PDB entry 7BOI | electron microscopy, 2.98 A resolution | chains A and H of the 14 polymer chains in the assembly

== Chain A ==
Molecule: 16S rRNA
From: Escherichia coli K-12
Sequence (1542 nucleotides; numbered 1 to 1542; the number before each row is that of its first residue):
     1 AAAUUGAAGAGUUUGAUCAUGGCUCAGAUUGAACGCUGGCGGCAGGCCUA
    51 ACACAUGCAAGUCGAACGGUAACAGGAAGAAGCUUGCUUCUUUGCUGACG
   101 AGUGGCGGACGGGUGAGUAAUGUCUGGGAAACUGCCUGAUGGAGGGGGAU
   151 AACUACUGGAAACGGUAGCUAAUACCGCAUAACGUCGCAAGACCAAAGAG
   201 GGGGACCUUCGGGCCUCUUGCCAUCGGAUGUGCCCAGAUGGGAUUAGCUA
   251 GUAGGUGGGGUAACGGCUCACCUAGGCGACGAUCCCUAGCUGGUCUGAGA
   301 GGAUGACCAGCCACACUGGAACUGAGACACGGUCCAGACUCCUACGGGAG
   351 GCAGCAGUGGGGAAUAUUGCACAAUGGGCGCAAGCCUGAUGCAGCCAUGC
   401 CGCGUGUAUGAAGAAGGCCUUCGGGUUGUAAAGUACUUUCAGCGGGGAGG
   451 AAGGGAGUAAAGUUAAUACCUUUGCUCAUUGACGUUACCCGCAGAAGAAG
   501 CACCGGCUAACUCCGUGCCAGCAGCCXCGGUAAUACGGAGGGUGCAAGCG
   551 UUAAUCGGAAUUACUGGGCGUAAAGCGCACGCAGGCGGUUUGUUAAGUCA
   601 GAUGUGAAAUCCCCGGGCUCAACCUGGGAACUGCAUCUGAUACUGGCAAG
   651 CUUGAGUCUCGUAGAGGGGGGUAGAAUUCCAGGUGUAGCGGUGAAAUGCG
   701 UAGAGAUCUGGAGGAAUACCGGUGGCGAAGGCGGCCCCCUGGACGAAGAC
   751 UGACGCUCAGGUGCGAAAGCGUGGGGAGCAAACAGGAUUAGAUACCCUGG
   801 UAGUCCACGCCGUAAACGAUGUCGACUUGGAGGUUGUGCCCUUGAGGCGU
   851 GGCUUCCGGAGCUAACGCGUUAAGUCGACCGCCUGGGGAGUACGGCCGCA
   901 AGGUUAAAACUCAAAUGAAUUGACGGGGGCCCGCACAAGCGGUGGAGCAU
   951 GUGGUUUAAUUCGAUGXAACGCGAAGAACCUUACCUGGUCUUGACAUCCA
  1001 CGGAAGUUUUCAGAGAUGAGAAUGUGCCUUCGGGAACCGUGAGACAGGUG
  1051 CUGCAUGGCUGUCGUCAGCUCGUGUUGUGAAAUGUUGGGUUAAGUCCCGC
  1101 AACGAGCGCAACCCUUAUCCUUUGUUGCCAGCGGUCCGGCCGGGAACUCA
  1151 AAGGAGACUGCCAGUGAUAAACUGGAGGAAGGUGGGGAUGACGUCAAGUC
  1201 AUCAUGGCCCUUACGACCAGGGCUACACACGUGCUACAAUGGCGCAUACA
  1251 AAGAGAAGCGACCUCGCGAGAGCAAGCGGACCUCAUAAAGUGCGUCGUAG
  1301 UCCGGAUUGGAGUCUGCAACUCGACUCCAUGAAGUCGGAAUCGCUAGUAA
  1351 UCGUGGAUCAGAAUGCCACGGUGAAUACGUUCCCGGGCCUUGUACACACC
  1401 GCCCGUXACACCAUGGGAGUGGGUUGCAAAAGAAGUAGGUAGCUUAACCU
  1451 UCGGGAGGGCGCUUACCACUUUGUGAUUCAUGACUGGGGUGAAGUCGUAA
  1501 CAAGGUAACCGUAGGGGAACCUGCGGUUGGAUCACCUCCUUA
Not modelled in the structure: 931-1386, 1535-1542
Modified / non-standard residues: PSU (pseudouridine-5'-monophosphate) at position 516, G7M (N7-methyl-guanosine-5'-monophosphate) at position 527, 2MG (2N-methylguanosine-5'-monophosphate) at position 966, 5MC (5-methylcytidine-5'-monophosphate) at position 967, 2MG (2N-methylguanosine-5'-monophosphate) at position 1207, 4OC (4n,o2'-methylcytidine-5'-monophosphate) at position 1402, 5MC (5-methylcytidine-5'-monophosphate) at position 1407, UR3 (3-methyluridine-5'-monophoshate) at position 1498, 2MG (2N-methylguanosine-5'-monophosphate) at position 1516, MA6 (6N-dimethyladenosine-5'-monophoshate) at position 1518, MA6 (6N-dimethyladenosine-5'-monophoshate) at position 1519
Metal / ion sites: Mg2+ site 1 near G21 (its only coordinating residue here); Mg2+ site 2: C48, U49, G115; Mg2+ site 3 near A53 (its only coordinating residue here); Mg2+ site 4: A59, C386, U387; Mg2+ site 5 near G100 (its only coordinating residue here); Mg2+ site 6: A109, G331; Mg2+ site 7 near G111 (its only coordinating residue here); Mg2+ site 8: A116, G117, G289; Mg2+ site 9: G145, A197; Mg2+ site 10: A174, C175; Mg2+ site 11: G299, G558; Mg2+ site 12 near C328 (its only coordinating residue here); 27 more Mg2+ sites not listed
What the authors report for this chain:
  - contacts within the chain: A923/U1393, U1393/A1502

== Chain H ==
Molecule: 30S ribosomal protein S8
From: Escherichia coli (strain K12)
Reference sequence: P0A7W7 (RS8_ECOLI); residue numbers follow UniProt; this construct covers 1-130
Amino-acid sequence (130 residues; each row starts with the number of its first residue):
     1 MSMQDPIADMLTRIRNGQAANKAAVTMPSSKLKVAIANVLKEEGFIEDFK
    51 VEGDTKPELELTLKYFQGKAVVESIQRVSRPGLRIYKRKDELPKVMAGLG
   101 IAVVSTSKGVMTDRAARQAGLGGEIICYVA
Not modelled in the structure: 1

== How chain A and chain H interact ==
Residue-residue contacts (68):
  C586(A) / Gln-4(H)  hydrogen bond to the sugar
  C586(A) / Pro-81(H)  phosphate contact
  G587(A) / Met-3(H)  sugar contact
  G587(A) / Gln-4(H)  sugar contact
  G587(A) / Pro-81(H)  phosphate contact
  G587(A) / Arg-84(H)  salt bridge to the phosphate
  G588(A) / Pro-6(H)  phosphate contact
  U589(A) / Pro-6(H)  phosphate contact
  U589(A) / Ser-30(H)  hydrogen bond to the phosphate
  U590(A) / Ser-30(H)  phosphate contact
  U590(A) / Lys-31(H)  hydrogen bond to the phosphate
  U591(A) / Lys-31(H)  salt bridge to the phosphate
  G597(A) / Tyr-86(H)  hydrogen bond to the base
  U598(A) / Tyr-86(H)  sugar contact
  C599(A) / Lys-87(H)  sugar contact
  C599(A) / Arg-88(H)  phosphate contact
  C599(A) / Lys-89(H)  phosphate contact
  C599(A) / Leu-121(H)  sugar contact
  C599(A) / Gly-122(H)  hydrogen bond to the sugar
  A600(A) / Arg-88(H)  phosphate contact
  A600(A) / Lys-89(H)  hydrogen bond to the phosphate
  A600(A) / Gly-120(H)  sugar contact
  G601(A) / Lys-89(H)  salt bridge to the phosphate
  G633(A) / Arg-88(H)  salt bridge to the phosphate
  A640(A) / Ser-107(H)  hydrogen bond to the sugar
  A640(A) / Lys-108(H)  hydrogen bond to the phosphate
  U641(A) / Ser-107(H)  sugar contact
  U641(A) / Lys-108(H)  salt bridge to the phosphate
  A642(A) / Ser-105(H)  hydrogen bond to the base
  A642(A) / Thr-106(H)  base contact
  A642(A) / Ser-107(H)  base contact
  A642(A) / Gly-109(H)  hydrogen bond to the sugar
  A642(A) / Val-110(H)  sugar contact
  C643(A) / Lys-31(H)  phosphate contact
  C643(A) / Ser-105(H)  hydrogen bond to the sugar
  C643(A) / Glu-124(H)  hydrogen bond to the sugar
  U644(A) / Arg-84(H)  sugar contact
  U652(A) / Thr-55(H)  sugar contact
  U653(A) / Thr-55(H)  base contact
  U653(A) / Lys-56(H)  salt bridge to the phosphate
  G755(A) / Gln-4(H)  base contact
  C756(A) / Ser-2(H)  hydrogen bond to the sugar
  C756(A) / Gln-4(H)  hydrogen bond to the base
  C823(A) / Ser-2(H)  hydrogen bond to the sugar
  G824(A) / Ser-2(H)  hydrogen bond to the sugar
  G824(A) / Met-3(H)  sugar contact
  A825(A) / Asp-9(H)  hydrogen bond to the sugar
  A825(A) / Arg-13(H)  hydrogen bond to the phosphate
  C826(A) / Arg-13(H)  salt bridge to the phosphate
  C826(A) / Asn-16(H)  hydrogen bond to the base
  U827(A) / Asn-16(H)  sugar contact
  U827(A) / Ala-20(H)  phosphate contact
  U827(A) / Lys-22(H)  phosphate contact
  U828(A) / Lys-22(H)  salt bridge to the phosphate
  G874(A) / Asn-16(H)  base contact
  U875(A) / Arg-15(H)  hydrogen bond to the sugar
  U875(A) / Asn-16(H)  hydrogen bond to the sugar
  C876(A) / Ala-8(H)  sugar contact
  C876(A) / Thr-12(H)  sugar contact
  C876(A) / Arg-15(H)  hydrogen bond to the phosphate
  G877(A) / Ser-2(H)  hydrogen bond to the base
  G877(A) / Asp-5(H)  sugar contact
  G877(A) / Pro-81(H)  phosphate contact
  A878(A) / Gln-4(H)  hydrogen bond to the sugar
  A878(A) / Arg-80(H)  salt bridge to the phosphate
  A878(A) / Pro-81(H)  phosphate contact
  A878(A) / Gly-82(H)  hydrogen bond to the phosphate
  C879(A) / Gly-82(H)  phosphate contact
Also at the interface, not in a pair above, chain A (35 interface residues in all): G585, C651
Also at the interface, not in a pair above, chain H (41 interface residues in all): Ser-29, Leu-32, Arg-77, Leu-83, Asp-90, Gly-123

== Overview ==
The interface between chain A and chain H involves 35 residues on one side and 41 on the other, with 25
hydrogen bonds and 9 salt bridges. Polar contacts include G597(A)/Tyr-86(H), A642(A)/Ser-105(H) and
C756(A)/Gln-4(H). C48(A), U49(A) and G115(A) coordinate Mg2+ site 2. The paper reports contacts within the
chain involving A923(A), U1393(A) and A1502(A).
Chain A is 16S rRNA (Escherichia coli K-12) and chain H is 30S ribosomal protein S8 (Escherichia coli (strain
K12)); the structure, Bacterial 30S ribosomal subunit assembly complex state F (multibody refinement for body
domain of 30S ribosome), was determined by electron microscopy together with 7AF3, 7AF5, 7AF8, 7AFA, 7AFD,
7AFH and 17 further entries from the same study.
